Entry 8AWZ (X-ray diffraction, 1.55 A resolution); this record covers chains A and B.

[Chain A (and B)]
Protein: Glutathione transferase
From: Trametes versicolor
Notes: EC 2.5.1.18; chain B of this document is another copy of the same molecule, construct and numbering; everything in this record applies to it too
UniProt: A0A384E145 (A0A384E145_TRAVE); numbering as in UniProt (aligned over 1-246)
Sequence (246 residues; numbered 1 to 246; the number before each row is that of its first residue):
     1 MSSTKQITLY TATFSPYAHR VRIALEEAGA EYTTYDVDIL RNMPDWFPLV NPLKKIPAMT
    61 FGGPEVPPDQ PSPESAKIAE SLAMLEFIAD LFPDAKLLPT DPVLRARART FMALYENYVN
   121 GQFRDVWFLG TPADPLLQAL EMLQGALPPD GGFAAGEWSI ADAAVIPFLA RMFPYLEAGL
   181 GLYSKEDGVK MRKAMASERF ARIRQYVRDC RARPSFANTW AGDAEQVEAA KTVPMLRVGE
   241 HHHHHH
Disordered / not traced: 1-3, 245-246
Ligand contacts:
  - glutathione (GSH): Phe-14, Ser-15, Pro-16, Tyr-17, Arg-20, Ile-39, Leu-40, Lys-54, Lys-55, Ile-56, Pro-57, Glu-80, Ser-81
  - nitric oxide (NO), molecule 1: Phe-14, Pro-16, Val-233
  - nitric oxide (NO), molecule 2: Tyr-17, Arg-124, Phe-128

[Interface between chain A and chain B]
Contacting residue pairs (36; chain A residue first):
  Leu-53(A) with Leu-114(B), hydrophobic; Tyr-118(B), hydrophobic; Met-142(B), hydrophobic
  Lys-55(A) with Tyr-118(B)
  Phe-61(A) with Val-103(B), hydrophobic
  Ala-79(A) with Thr-110(B), hydrogen bond (backbone-side chain)
  Glu-80(A) with Ala-113(B); Asn-117(B), hydrogen bond; Tyr-118(B), hydrogen bond
  Ala-83(A) with Arg-109(B); Thr-110(B)
  Glu-86(A) with Arg-109(B), salt bridge
  Phe-87(A) with Pro-102(B); Ala-106(B), hydrophobic
  Asp-90(A) with Arg-105(B), salt bridge; Arg-109(B), salt bridge
  Leu-91(A) with Pro-102(B), hydrophobic
  Pro-102(A) with Phe-87(B); Leu-91(B), hydrophobic
  Val-103(A) with Phe-61(B), hydrophobic; Phe-87(B)
  Arg-105(A) with Asp-90(B), salt bridge
  Ala-106(A) with Phe-87(B), hydrophobic
  Arg-109(A) with Ala-83(B); Glu-86(B), salt bridge; Asp-90(B), salt bridge; Arg-109(B)
  Thr-110(A) with Ala-79(B), hydrogen bond (side chain-backbone); Ala-83(B)
  Ala-113(A) with Glu-80(B)
  Leu-114(A) with Leu-53(B), hydrophobic
  Asn-117(A) with Glu-80(B), hydrogen bond
  Tyr-118(A) with Leu-53(B), hydrophobic; Lys-55(B); Glu-80(B), hydrogen bond
  Met-142(A) with Leu-53(B), hydrophobic
Also at the interface, not in a pair above, chain A (23 interface residues in all): Ala-76, Ile-78
Also at the interface, not in a pair above, chain B (24 interface residues in all): Ala-76, Ile-78, Glu-116

[Overview]
23 residues of chain A and 24 residues of chain B are in contact; the contacts include 6 hydrogen bonds and 6
salt bridges. Polar pairs include Glu-86(A)/Arg-109(B), Asp-90(A)/Arg-105(B) and Asp-90(A)/Arg-109(B). Bound
to chain A: nitric oxide and glutathione.
Both chains are Glutathione transferase (Trametes versicolor). Entry 8AWZ (Crystal structure of Trametes
versicolor glutathione transferase Omega 3S in complex with dinitrosyl glutathionyl iron complex ...) was
determined by X-ray diffraction together with 8AX1 and 8AX2 from the same study.
